Entry 1Q7B (X-ray diffraction, 2.05 A resolution); this record covers chains C and D of the 4 polymer chains in the assembly.

[Chain C (and D)]
Name: 3-oxoacyl-[acyl-carrier protein] reductase
From: Escherichia coli
Notes: EC 1.1.1.100; chain D of this document is another copy of the same molecule, construct and numbering; everything in this record applies to it too
Reference sequence: P25716 (FABG_ECOLI); residue numbers follow UniProt; this construct covers 1-244
Chain sequence (244 residues; numbered 1 to 244; the number before each row is that of its first residue):
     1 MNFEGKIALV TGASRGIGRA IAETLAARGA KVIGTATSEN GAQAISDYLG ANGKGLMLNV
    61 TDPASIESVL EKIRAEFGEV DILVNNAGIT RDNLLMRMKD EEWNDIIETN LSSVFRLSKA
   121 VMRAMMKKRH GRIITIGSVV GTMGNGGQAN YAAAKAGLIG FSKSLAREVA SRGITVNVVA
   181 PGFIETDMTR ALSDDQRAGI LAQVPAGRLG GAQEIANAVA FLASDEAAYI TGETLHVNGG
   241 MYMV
Unresolved in the structure: 1
Bound ions: Ca2+ site 1 near Asn-145 (its only coordinating residue here); Ca2+ site 2: Glu-233, Thr-234 (shared with 2 residues of chain B)
Small-molecule neighbours: NADP (NAP; NADP nicotinamide-adenine-dinucleotide phosphate): Gly-12, Ala-13, Ser-14, Arg-15, Ile-17, Thr-35, Ala-36, Thr-37, Ser-38, Leu-58, Asn-59, Val-60, Thr-61, Asn-86, Ala-87, Gly-88, Ile-89, Thr-109, Ile-136, Gly-137, Ser-138, Tyr-151, Lys-155, Pro-181, Gly-182, Phe-183, Ile-184, Thr-186
From the paper describing this entry:
  - binding site for NADP: Ser-14, Arg-15, Thr-35, Thr-37, Leu-58, Asn-59, Val-60, Asn-86, Thr-109, Tyr-151, Lys-155, Ile-184
  - mutagenesis - Y151F, K155A: abolished binding to NADPH
  - catalytic residues: Ser-138, Tyr-151, Lys-155 (proposed by the authors, not directly observed)
  - Ca2+ coordination through a water molecule: Asp-194
  - contacts within the chain: Arg-91/Asp-105 (salt bridge)

[Interface between chain C and chain D]
Pairs across the interface - 74 pairs, chain C then chain D:
  Leu-94(C) / Glu-168(D)
  Leu-95(C) / Phe-115(D)  hydrophobic
  Leu-95(C) / Lys-119(D)  hydrogen bond (backbone-side chain)
  Leu-95(C) / Met-122(D)  hydrophobic
  Leu-95(C) / Phe-161(D)  hydrophobic
  Leu-95(C) / Leu-165(D)  hydrophobic
  Leu-95(C) / Glu-168(D)  hydrogen bond (backbone-side chain)
  Met-96(C) / Lys-119(D)  hydrogen bond (backbone-side chain)
  Met-96(C) / Met-122(D)  hydrogen bond (backbone-side chain)
  Met-96(C) / Arg-123(D)
  Met-98(C) / Phe-115(D)
  Met-98(C) / Lys-119(D)  hydrogen bond (backbone-side chain)
  Asp-100(C) / Phe-115(D)
  Asp-100(C) / Arg-116(D)  salt bridge
  Trp-103(C) / Leu-111(D)  hydrophobic
  Trp-103(C) / Ser-112(D)  hydrogen bond
  Trp-103(C) / Phe-115(D)  hydrophobic
  Trp-103(C) / Phe-161(D)  hydrophobic
  Ile-107(C) / Ile-107(D)  hydrophobic
  Leu-111(C) / Trp-103(D)  hydrophobic
  Ser-112(C) / Trp-103(D)  hydrogen bond
  Phe-115(C) / Leu-95(D)  hydrophobic
  Phe-115(C) / Met-98(D)  hydrophobic
  Phe-115(C) / Asp-100(D)
  Phe-115(C) / Trp-103(D)  hydrophobic
  Arg-116(C) / Asp-100(D)  salt bridge
  Lys-119(C) / Leu-95(D)
  Lys-119(C) / Met-98(D)  hydrogen bond (side chain-backbone)
  Arg-123(C) / Met-96(D)  hydrogen bond (side chain-backbone)
  Arg-123(C) / Arg-97(D)
  Met-126(C) / Met-96(D)  hydrophobic
  Thr-142(C) / Lys-163(D)  hydrogen bond (backbone-side chain)
  Met-143(C) / Lys-163(D)
  Met-143(C) / Arg-167(D)  hydrogen bond (backbone-side chain)
  Gly-144(C) / Lys-163(D)
  Gly-144(C) / Ser-164(D)
  Gly-144(C) / Arg-167(D)  hydrogen bond (backbone-side chain)
  Asn-145(C) / Ser-164(D)  hydrogen bond (backbone-side chain)
  Asn-145(C) / Arg-167(D)
  Gly-146(C) / Ser-164(D)
  Gly-146(C) / Glu-168(D)
  Gly-147(C) / Glu-168(D)  hydrogen bond (backbone-side chain)
  Gln-148(C) / Ser-164(D)
  Ala-149(C) / Phe-161(D)  hydrophobic
  Ala-149(C) / Ser-164(D)
  Ala-152(C) / Gly-160(D)
  Ala-152(C) / Ser-164(D)
  Ala-153(C) / Gly-157(D)
  Ala-156(C) / Ala-156(D)
  Ala-156(C) / Gly-160(D)
  Gly-157(C) / Ala-153(D)
  Gly-157(C) / Gly-157(D)
  Gly-160(C) / Ala-152(D)
  Gly-160(C) / Ala-156(D)
  Phe-161(C) / Leu-95(D)  hydrophobic
  Phe-161(C) / Trp-103(D)  hydrophobic
  Phe-161(C) / Ala-149(D)  hydrophobic
  Lys-163(C) / Thr-142(D)  hydrogen bond (side chain-backbone)
  Lys-163(C) / Met-143(D)
  Ser-164(C) / Gly-144(D)
  Ser-164(C) / Asn-145(D)  hydrogen bond (side chain-backbone)
  Ser-164(C) / Gly-146(D)
  Ser-164(C) / Gln-148(D)
  Ser-164(C) / Ala-149(D)
  Ser-164(C) / Ala-152(D)
  Leu-165(C) / Leu-95(D)  hydrophobic
  Arg-167(C) / Met-143(D)  hydrogen bond (side chain-backbone)
  Arg-167(C) / Gly-144(D)  hydrogen bond (side chain-backbone)
  Arg-167(C) / Asn-145(D)
  Glu-168(C) / Leu-94(D)
  Glu-168(C) / Leu-95(D)  hydrogen bond (side chain-backbone)
  Glu-168(C) / Gly-146(D)
  Glu-168(C) / Gly-147(D)  hydrogen bond (side chain-backbone)
  Tyr-242(C) / Arg-167(D)
Also at the interface, not in a pair above, chain C (41 interface residues in all): Asn-93, Arg-97, Lys-99, Asn-104, Glu-108, Ser-118, Gly-141
Also at the interface, not in a pair above, chain D (41 interface residues in all): Pro-63, Asn-93, Lys-99, Asn-104, Ser-118, Gly-141, Tyr-242

[In short]
Chain C and chain D each contribute 41 residues to their interface, with 20 hydrogen bonds and 2 salt bridges.
Polar contacts include Asp-100(C)/Arg-116(D), Leu-95(C)/Lys-119(D) and Leu-95(C)/Glu-168(D). Ligands of chain
C: NADP. The paper reports catalytic residues Ser-138(C), Tyr-151(C) and Lys-155(C); Y151F and K155A of chain
C abolish binding to NADPH.
Both chains are 3-oxoacyl-[acyl-carrier protein] reductase (Escherichia coli). Entry 1Q7B (The structure of
betaketoacyl-[ACP] reductase from E. coli in complex with NADP+) was determined by X-ray diffraction (same
publication as 1Q7C).
